PDB entry 8K3Y | electron microscopy, 4.42 A resolution (low resolution: residue-level contacts below are approximate; hydrogen-bond / salt-bridge calls are withheld) | chains D and E of the 6 polymer chains in the assembly

# Chain D (and E)
Protein: Lon protease
Organism: Meiothermus taiwanensis
Notes: EC 3.4.21.53; chain E of this document is another copy of the same molecule, construct and numbering; everything in this record applies to it too
Reference sequence: A0A059VAZ3 (A0A059VAZ3_9DEIN); numbering as in UniProt (aligned over 1-793)
Sequence (799 residues; row label = number of the first residue in the row):
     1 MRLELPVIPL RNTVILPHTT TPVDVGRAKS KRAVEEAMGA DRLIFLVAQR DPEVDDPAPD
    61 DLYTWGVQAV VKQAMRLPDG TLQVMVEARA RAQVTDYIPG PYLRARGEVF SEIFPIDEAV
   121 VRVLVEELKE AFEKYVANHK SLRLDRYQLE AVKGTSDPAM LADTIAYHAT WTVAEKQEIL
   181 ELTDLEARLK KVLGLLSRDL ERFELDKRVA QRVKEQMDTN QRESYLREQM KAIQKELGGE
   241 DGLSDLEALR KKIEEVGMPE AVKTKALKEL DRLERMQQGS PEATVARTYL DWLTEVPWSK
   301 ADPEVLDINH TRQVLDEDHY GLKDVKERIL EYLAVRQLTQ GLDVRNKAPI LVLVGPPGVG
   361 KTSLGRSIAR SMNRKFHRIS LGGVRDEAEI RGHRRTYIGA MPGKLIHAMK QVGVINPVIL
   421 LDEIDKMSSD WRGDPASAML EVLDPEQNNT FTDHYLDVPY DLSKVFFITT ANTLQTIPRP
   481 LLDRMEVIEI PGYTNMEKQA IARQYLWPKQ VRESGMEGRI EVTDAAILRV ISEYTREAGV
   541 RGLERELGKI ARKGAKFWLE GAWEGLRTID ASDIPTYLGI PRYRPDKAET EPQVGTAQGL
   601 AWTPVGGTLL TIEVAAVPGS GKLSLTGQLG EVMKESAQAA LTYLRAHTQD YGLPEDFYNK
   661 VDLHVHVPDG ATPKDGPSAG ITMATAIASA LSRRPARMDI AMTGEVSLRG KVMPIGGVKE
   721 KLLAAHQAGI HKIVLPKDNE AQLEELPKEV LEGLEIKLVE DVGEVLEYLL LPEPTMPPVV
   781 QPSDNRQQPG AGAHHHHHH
Disordered / not traced: 1, 775-799
Sequence notes: engineered mutation S224 (Tyr in A0A059VAZ3); expression tag (794-799)
Ligand contacts: ADP (adenosine-5'-diphosphate): D318, H319, Y320, G321, P357, G358, V359, G360, K361, T362, S363, R366, Y493, I501, Y505, L506, K509, V540, R541, E544

# Chain D / chain E interface
Residue-residue contacts (48):
  G239(D) with D271(E)
  D241(D) with L267(E); D271(E)
  G242(D) with K268(E)
  Q277(D) with K268(E)
  Q278(D) with K268(E); R272(E)
  Y397(D) with R394(E)
  I398(D) with R394(E)
  E513(D) with Q340(E); R345(E); K347(E)
  S514(D) with L338(E); R345(E)
  G515(D) with R345(E)
  R552(D) with E331(E); A334(E); V335(E)
  K553(D) with E331(E)
  K556(D) with E331(E)
  W558(D) with L338(E)
  L559(D) with I308(E); A334(E)
  G579(D) with E745(E)
  I580(D) with A741(E); E744(E); E745(E)
  Q593(D) with R709(E)
  V594(D) with R709(E)
  T596(D) with R709(E)
  E613(D) with L708(E)
  V614(D) with L708(E)
  A615(D) with T642(E); L708(E)
  V617(D) with T642(E); R645(E)
  P618(D) with R645(E); Y658(E)
  G619(D) with R645(E); Y658(E)
  T626(D) with E635(E); L708(E)
  D662(D) with R645(E)
  H664(D) with R645(E); L708(E)
  V665(D) with L708(E)
  H666(D) with L708(E)
  R693(D) with R709(E)
Other interface residues (no listed pair), chain D (35 interface residues in all): R287, R512, G595
Other interface residues (no listed pair), chain E (30 interface residues in all): K265, E269, Y332, Q337, T396, A646, K711, Q742

# Summary
35 residues of chain D face 30 of chain E across their interface. Chain D binds ADP.
Both chains are Lon protease (Meiothermus taiwanensis). Entry 8K3Y (The "5+1" heteromeric structure of Lon
protease consisting of a spiral pentamer with Y224S mutation and ...) was determined by electron microscopy
together with 7YPK from the same study.
